Entry 7D98 (X-ray diffraction, 3.60 A resolution); this record covers chains Q and G of the 6 polymer chains in the assembly.

# Chain Q
Protein: LysR-type regulatory protein
Organism: Cupriavidus necator
UniProt: Q9WXC7 (Q9WXC7_CUPNE); residue numbers follow UniProt; this construct covers 1-294
Sequence (294 residues; each row starts with the number of its first residue):
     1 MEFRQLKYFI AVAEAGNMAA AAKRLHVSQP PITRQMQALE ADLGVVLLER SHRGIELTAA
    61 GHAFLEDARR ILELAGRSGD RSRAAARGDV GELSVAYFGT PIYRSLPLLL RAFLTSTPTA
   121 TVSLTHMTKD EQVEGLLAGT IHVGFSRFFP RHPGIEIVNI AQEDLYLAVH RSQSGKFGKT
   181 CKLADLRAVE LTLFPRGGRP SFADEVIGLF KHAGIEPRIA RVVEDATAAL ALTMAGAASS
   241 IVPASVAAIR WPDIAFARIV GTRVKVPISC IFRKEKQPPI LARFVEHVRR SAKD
Not modelled in the structure: 196-200, 294

# Chain G
Molecule: 56-nt DNA strand
Sequence (56 nucleotides; each row starts with the number of its first residue; numbering starts at 0):
     0 ACTATATTAC GCAAACCGTA ACGATGGCTG ACTAATTTGG TATTGGACGG CATGGC
Not modelled in the structure: 0-3, 18-36

# Chain Q / chain G interface
Contacting residue pairs - 8 pairs, chain Q then chain G:
  Tyr8(Q) with DG48(G), hydrogen bond to the phosphate
  Val27(Q) with DG49(G), phosphate contact
  Ser28(Q) with DG49(G), hydrogen bond to the phosphate
  Pro30(Q) with DC50(G), base contact; DA51(G), base contact
  Pro31(Q) with DG48(G), phosphate contact
  Gln35(Q) with DC47(G), sugar contact; DG48(G), hydrogen bond to the phosphate
Also at the interface, not in a pair above, chain Q (8 interface residues in all): His26, His52
Also at the interface, not in a pair above, chain G (6 interface residues in all): DC55

# Overview
The interface between chain Q and chain G involves 8 residues on one side and 6 on the other; the contacts
include 3 hydrogen bonds. Polar contacts include Tyr8(Q)-DG48(G), Ser28(Q)-DG49(G) and Gln35(Q)-DG48(G).
Chain Q is LysR-type regulatory protein (Cupriavidus necator) and chain G is a 56-nt DNA strand; the
structure, Crystal structure of full-length CbnR complexed with the target DNA complex, was determined by
X-ray diffraction.
